2ARR - chains A and P; structure by X-ray diffraction, 1.55 A resolution.

== Chain A ==
Name: Plasminogen activator inhibitor-2
Organism: Homo sapiens
UniProtKB: P05120 (PAI2_HUMAN); numbering as in UniProt; present here: 1-63, 97-415
Sequence (382 residues; numbered 1 to 415; 33 numbers in that range are skipped by the numbering (no residue carries them; nothing is unmodelled there); the number before each row is that of its first residue):
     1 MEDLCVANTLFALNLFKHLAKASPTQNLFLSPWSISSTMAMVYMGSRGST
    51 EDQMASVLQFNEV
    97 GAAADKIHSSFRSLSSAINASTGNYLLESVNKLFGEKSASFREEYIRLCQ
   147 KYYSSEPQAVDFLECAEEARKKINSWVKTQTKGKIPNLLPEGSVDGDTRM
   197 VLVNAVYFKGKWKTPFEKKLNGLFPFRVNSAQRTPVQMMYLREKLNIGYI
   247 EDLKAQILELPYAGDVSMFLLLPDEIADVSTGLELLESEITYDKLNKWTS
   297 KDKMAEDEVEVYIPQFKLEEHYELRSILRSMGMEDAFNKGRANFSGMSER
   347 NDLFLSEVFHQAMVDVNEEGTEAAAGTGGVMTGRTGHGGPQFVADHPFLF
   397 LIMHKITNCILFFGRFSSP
Unresolved in the structure: 1-2, 97-101, 216-218, 271-272, 297-298, 368-377
Sequence notes: conflict Ser-56 (Lys in P05120), Phe-220 (Tyr in P05120)
UniProt features mapped onto this chain:
  - site: Arg-380, Thr-381 (Reactive bond)
  - glycosylation (N-linked (GlcNAc...) asparagine): Asn-115, Asn-339
Disulfides: Cys-5/Cys-405

== Chain P ==
Name: 14-mer from Plasminogen activator inhibitor-2
Organism: Homo sapiens
UniProtKB: P05120 (PAI2_HUMAN); aligned to UniProt positions 366-379 over residues 345-358 (the alignment contains insertions or deletions, so no single offset holds)
Sequence (15 residues; each row starts with the number of its first residue):
   344 XTEAAAGMGGVMTGR
Sequence notes: engineered mutation Met-351 (Thr373 in P05120)
Modified residues: ACE (acetyl group) at position 344

== How chain A and chain P interact ==
Contacting residue pairs - 93 pairs, chain A then chain P:
  Ser-31(A) with Ala-349(P)
  Ser-34(A) with Gly-350(P); Met-351(P)
  Ile-35(A) with Met-351(P), hydrophobic
  Thr-38(A) with Met-351(P)
  Met-39(A) with Met-351(P), hydrophobic
  Thr-177(A) with Ala-348(P); Ala-349(P)
  Lys-180(A) with Glu-346(P); Ala-348(P)
  Ile-181(A) with Ala-348(P); Ala-349(P)
  Leu-184(A) with Gly-350(P); Met-351(P); Gly-352(P)
  Ser-189(A) with Val-354(P)
  Asp-193(A) with Thr-356(P); Gly-357(P), hydrogen bond (backbone-backbone)
  Thr-194(A) with Val-354(P); Met-355(P)
  Arg-195(A) with Met-355(P), hydrogen bond (backbone-backbone); Gly-357(P)
  Met-196(A) with Gly-353(P); Val-354(P); Met-355(P), hydrogen bond (backbone-backbone)
  Val-197(A) with Gly-353(P)
  Leu-198(A) with Met-351(P); Gly-352(P); Gly-353(P), hydrogen bond (backbone-backbone)
  Val-199(A) with Met-351(P)
  Asn-200(A) with Gly-350(P); Met-351(P), hydrogen bond (backbone-backbone)
  Ala-201(A) with Ala-349(P)
  Val-202(A) with Ala-348(P); Ala-349(P), hydrogen bond (backbone-backbone)
  Tyr-203(A) with Glu-346(P), hydrogen bond; Ala-347(P)
  Phe-204(A) with Thr-345(P); Glu-346(P); Ala-347(P), hydrogen bond (backbone-backbone)
  Lys-205(A) with Thr-345(P)
  Gly-206(A) with ACE_344(P); Thr-345(P), hydrogen bond (backbone-backbone)
  Trp-208(A) with ACE_344(P), hydrogen bond (side chain-backbone); Thr-345(P)
  Tyr-258(A) with Thr-345(P), hydrogen bond
  Lys-335(A) with Arg-358(P), hydrogen bond (backbone-side chain)
  Gly-336(A) with Arg-358(P)
  Ala-338(A) with Arg-358(P), hydrogen bond (backbone-side chain)
  Phe-340(A) with Met-355(P), hydrophobic
  Met-343(A) with Met-355(P), hydrophobic
  Asn-347(A) with Arg-358(P), hydrogen bond (backbone-side chain)
  Asp-348(A) with Thr-356(P); Gly-357(P); Arg-358(P), hydrogen bond (backbone-backbone)
  Leu-349(A) with Thr-356(P); Arg-358(P)
  Phe-350(A) with Val-354(P); Met-355(P); Thr-356(P), hydrogen bond (backbone-backbone); Gly-357(P)
  Leu-351(A) with Val-354(P); Met-355(P), hydrophobic
  Ser-352(A) with Val-354(P), hydrogen bond (backbone-backbone); Thr-356(P), hydrogen bond
  Glu-353(A) with Gly-353(P); Val-354(P), hydrogen bond (backbone-backbone)
  Val-354(A) with Met-351(P), hydrophobic; Gly-352(P)
  Phe-355(A) with Gly-350(P); Met-351(P); Gly-352(P), hydrogen bond (backbone-backbone); Val-354(P), hydrophobic
  His-356(A) with Ala-349(P); Gly-350(P), hydrogen bond (side chain-backbone); Met-351(P)
  Gln-357(A) with Ala-349(P); Gly-350(P), hydrogen bond (backbone-backbone)
  Ala-358(A) with Ala-348(P); Ala-349(P), hydrophobic
  Met-359(A) with Ala-347(P); Ala-348(P), hydrogen bond (backbone-backbone)
  Val-360(A) with Thr-345(P); Glu-346(P)
  Asp-361(A) with ACE_344(P); Thr-345(P); Glu-346(P), hydrogen bond (backbone-backbone)
  Val-362(A) with ACE_344(P); Thr-345(P)
  Asn-363(A) with ACE_344(P), hydrogen bond (backbone-backbone)
  Glu-365(A) with ACE_344(P)
  Phe-408(A) with Ala-347(P), hydrophobic; Ala-348(P)
Interface residues without a listed pair, chain A (58 interface residues in all): Phe-29, Val-173, Leu-185, Lys-207, Met-264, Asn-334, Arg-337, Ile-398

== Overview ==
Chain A and chain P form an interface of 58 and 15 residues respectively; the contacts include 25 hydrogen
bonds. Among the polar pairs are Tyr-203(A)/Glu-346(P), Trp-208(A)/ACE_344(P) and Tyr-258(A)/Thr-345(P).
Here chain A is Plasminogen activator inhibitor-2 and chain P is a 14-mer from Plasminogen activator
inhibitor-2, both from Homo sapiens. Entry 2ARR (Human plasminogen activator inhibitor-2.[loop (66-98)
deletion mutant] complexed with peptide n-acetyl-teaaagmggvmtgr-oh) was determined by X-ray diffraction (same
publication as 2ARQ).
